PDB entry 6UNP | X-ray diffraction, 2.30 A resolution | chain A

== Chain A ==
Name: Bone morphogenetic protein receptor type-2
From: Homo sapiens
Notes: EC 2.7.11.30; fragment: kinase domain
UniProtKB: Q13873 (BMPR2_HUMAN); residue numbers follow UniProt; this construct covers 188-529
Chain sequence (363 residues; numbered 167 to 529; the number before each row is that of its first residue):
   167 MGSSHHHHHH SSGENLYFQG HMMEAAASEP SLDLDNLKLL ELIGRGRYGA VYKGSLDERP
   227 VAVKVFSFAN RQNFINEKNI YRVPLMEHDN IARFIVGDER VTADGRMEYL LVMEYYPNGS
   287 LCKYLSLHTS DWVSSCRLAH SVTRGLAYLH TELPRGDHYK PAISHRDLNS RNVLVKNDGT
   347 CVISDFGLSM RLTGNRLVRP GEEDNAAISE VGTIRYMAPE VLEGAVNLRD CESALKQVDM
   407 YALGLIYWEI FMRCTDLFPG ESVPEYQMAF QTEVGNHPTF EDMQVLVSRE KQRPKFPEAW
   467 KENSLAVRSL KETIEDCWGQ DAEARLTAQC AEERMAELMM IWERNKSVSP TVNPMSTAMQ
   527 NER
Disordered / not traced: 167-198, 367-375, 510-529
Modified positions: Cys288 (S-(dimethylarsenic)cysteine; CAS); Cys397 (S-(dimethylarsenic)cysteine; CAS); Cys496 (S-(dimethylarsenic)cysteine; CAS)
Sequence notes: initiating methionine (167); expression tag (168-187); engineered mutation Gly485 (Asp in Q13873)
Metal / ion sites: Mg2+ site 1 near Ala235 (its only coordinating residue here); Mg2+ site 2: Asn338, Asp351 (together with ADP); Mg2+ site 3: Arg381, Met383, Tyr407; Mg2+ site 4 near Glu499 (its only coordinating residue here)
Small-molecule neighbours:
  - ADP (adenosine-5'-diphosphate), molecule 1: Ile209, Gly210, Arg211, Gly212, Arg213, Tyr214, Gly215, Val217, Ala228, Lys230, Met279, Glu280, Tyr281, Tyr282, Gly285, Ser286, Arg337, Asn338, Leu340, Asp351
  - ADP, molecule 2: Tyr325, Gly360, Asn361, Arg362, Leu363
Swiss-Prot annotation at these positions:
  - active site: Asp333 (Proton acceptor)
  - binding site (ATP): Ile209 to Val217, Lys230, Glu280 to Tyr282, Arg337, Asn338, Asp351
  - modified residue: Thr379 (Phosphothreonine)
  - natural variant: Arg248 (R248G: In PPH1; uncertain significance), Asp264 (D264N: In PPH1; uncertain significance), Val341 (V341M: In PPH1; uncertain significance), Cys347 (C347Y: In PPH1), Cys420 (C420R: In PPH1), Lys467 (K467R: In PPH1; uncertain significance), Cys483 (C483R: In PPH1), Gly485 (D485G: In PPH1; this construct carries the variant), Arg491 (R491Q: In PPH1; R491W: In PPH1), Lys512 (K512T: In PPH1), Asn519 (N519K: In PPH1)
What the authors report for this chain:
  - mutagenesis - I241E, D485G: decreased signaling in response to BMP4
  - mutagenesis - D485G: unchanged stability
  - mutagenesis - D485G: unchanged catalytic activity
  - disease-associated variants - C483R, D487V, A490D, A490V, R491Q, R491W (citing earlier work)

== In short ==
Bound to chain A: ADP. Asn338 and Asp351 coordinate Mg2+ site 2. Arg381, Met383 and Tyr407 form the Mg2+ site
3. From UniProt: active-site residue Asp333 and 16 ATP-binding residues. The paper reports that I241E and
D485G reduce signaling in response to BMP4; D485G leaves stability unchanged.
Chain A is Bone morphogenetic protein receptor type-2 (Homo sapiens); the structure, Crystal structure of the
kinase domain of BMPR2-D485G, was determined by X-ray diffraction (same publication as 6UNQ, 6UNR and 6UNS).
